Entry 1HMV (X-ray diffraction, 3.20 A resolution); this record covers chains A and B.

# Chain A
Protein: HIV-1 reverse transcriptase (subunit P66)
Source organism: Human immunodeficiency virus 1
Notes: EC 2.7.7.49
UniProtKB: P03366 (POL_HV1B1); residues 1-560 here correspond to UniProt positions 168-727 (UniProt number = residue number + 167)
Chain sequence (560 residues; row label = number of the first residue in the row):
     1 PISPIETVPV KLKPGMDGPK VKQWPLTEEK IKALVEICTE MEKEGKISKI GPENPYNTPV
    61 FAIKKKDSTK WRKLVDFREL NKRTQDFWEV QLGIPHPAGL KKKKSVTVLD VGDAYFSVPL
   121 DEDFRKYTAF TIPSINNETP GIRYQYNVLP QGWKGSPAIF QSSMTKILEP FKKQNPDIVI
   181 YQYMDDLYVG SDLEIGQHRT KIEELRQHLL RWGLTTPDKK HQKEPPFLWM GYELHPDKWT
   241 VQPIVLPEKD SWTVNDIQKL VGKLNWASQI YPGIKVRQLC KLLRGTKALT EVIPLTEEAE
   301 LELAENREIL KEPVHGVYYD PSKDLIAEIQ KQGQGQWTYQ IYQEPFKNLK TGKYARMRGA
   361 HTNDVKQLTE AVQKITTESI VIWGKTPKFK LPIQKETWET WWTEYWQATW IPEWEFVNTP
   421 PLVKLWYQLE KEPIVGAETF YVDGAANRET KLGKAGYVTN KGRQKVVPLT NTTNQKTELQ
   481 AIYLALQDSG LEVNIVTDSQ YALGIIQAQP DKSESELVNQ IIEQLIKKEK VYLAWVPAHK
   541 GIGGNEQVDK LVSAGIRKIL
Unresolved in the structure: 64-74, 134-140, 555-560
Bound ions: Mg2+: Asp-443, Glu-478, Asp-498

# Chain B
Protein: HIV-1 reverse transcriptase (subunit P51)
Source organism: Human immunodeficiency virus 1
Notes: EC 2.7.7.49
UniProtKB: P03366 (POL_HV1B1); residues 1-440 here correspond to UniProt positions 168-607 (UniProt number = residue number + 167)
Chain sequence (440 residues; each row starts with the number of its first residue):
     1 PISPIETVPV KLKPGMDGPK VKQWPLTEEK IKALVEICTE MEKEGKISKI GPENPYNTPV
    61 FAIKKKDSTK WRKLVDFREL NKRTQDFWEV QLGIPHPAGL KKKKSVTVLD VGDAYFSVPL
   121 DEDFRKYTAF TIPSINNETP GIRYQYNVLP QGWKGSPAIF QSSMTKILEP FKKQNPDIVI
   181 YQYMDDLYVG SDLEIGQHRT KIEELRQHLL RWGLTTPDKK HQKEPPFLWM GYELHPDKWT
   241 VQPIVLPEKD SWTVNDIQKL VGKLNWASQI YPGIKVRQLC KLLRGTKALT EVIPLTEEAE
   301 LELAENREIL KEPVHGVYYD PSKDLIAEIQ KQGQGQWTYQ IYQEPFKNLK TGKYARMRGA
   361 HTNDVKQLTE AVQKITTESI VIWGKTPKFK LPIQKETWET WWTEYWQATW IPEWEFVNTP
   421 PLVKLWYQLE KEPIVGAETF
Unresolved in the structure: 1-4, 66-70, 212-234, 428-440

# Interface between chain A and chain B
Pairs across the interface - 104 pairs, chain A then chain B:
  Val-8(A) / Glu-53(B)
  Pro-9(A) / Glu-53(B)
  Gln-85(A) / Glu-53(B)  hydrogen bond (side chain-backbone)
  Asp-86(A) / Lys-20(B)  salt bridge
  Asp-86(A) / Pro-55(B)
  Phe-87(A) / Pro-52(B)
  Phe-87(A) / Glu-53(B)
  Trp-88(A) / Val-21(B)
  Trp-88(A) / Lys-22(B)
  Trp-88(A) / Pro-52(B)  hydrogen bond (backbone-backbone)
  Trp-88(A) / Asn-54(B)
  Trp-88(A) / Pro-55(B)
  Trp-88(A) / Asn-57(B)
  Trp-88(A) / Thr-131(B)
  Trp-88(A) / Arg-143(B)
  Val-90(A) / Thr-131(B)
  Val-90(A) / Pro-140(B)
  Val-90(A) / Gly-141(B)  hydrogen bond (backbone-backbone)
  Val-90(A) / Arg-143(B)
  Gln-91(A) / Ser-134(B)
  Gln-91(A) / Thr-139(B)  hydrogen bond (side chain-backbone)
  Gln-91(A) / Pro-140(B)
  Gln-91(A) / Gly-141(B)
  Leu-92(A) / Gln-23(B)
  Leu-92(A) / Pro-25(B)  hydrophobic
  Leu-92(A) / Asn-137(B)  hydrogen bond (backbone-side chain)
  Gly-93(A) / Asn-137(B)  hydrogen bond (backbone-side chain)
  Ile-94(A) / Asn-136(B)
  Ile-94(A) / Asn-137(B)
  Pro-95(A) / Asn-136(B)
  His-96(A) / Asn-136(B)  hydrogen bond (backbone-side chain)
  Gly-99(A) / Asn-136(B)
  Gly-99(A) / Glu-138(B)
  Ala-158(A) / Pro-52(B)
  Gln-161(A) / Pro-140(B)
  Ser-162(A) / Pro-52(B)
  Thr-165(A) / Pro-140(B)
  Tyr-181(A) / Glu-138(B)  hydrogen bond
  Arg-358(A) / Glu-396(B)  salt bridge
  Gln-373(A) / Thr-397(B)  hydrogen bond
  Gln-373(A) / Trp-401(B)
  Thr-376(A) / Trp-401(B)
  Thr-377(A) / Thr-400(B)
  Ile-380(A) / Leu-26(B)
  Ile-380(A) / Thr-27(B)
  Val-381(A) / Pro-25(B)  hydrophobic
  Val-381(A) / Ile-135(B)
  Val-381(A) / Asn-136(B)  hydrogen bond (backbone-backbone)
  Ile-382(A) / Asn-136(B)
  Gly-384(A) / Thr-27(B)
  Gly-384(A) / Glu-28(B)  hydrogen bond (backbone-backbone)
  Gly-384(A) / Glu-29(B)
  Gly-384(A) / Ile-135(B)
  Lys-385(A) / Glu-28(B)
  Lys-385(A) / Glu-29(B)  salt bridge
  Trp-402(A) / Lys-331(B)
  Trp-402(A) / Gly-333(B)
  Tyr-405(A) / Lys-331(B)
  Trp-406(A) / Lys-331(B)
  Trp-406(A) / Asn-418(B)
  Trp-406(A) / Thr-419(B)
  Gln-407(A) / Lys-331(B)  hydrogen bond (backbone-side chain)
  Gln-407(A) / Ile-393(B)
  Gln-407(A) / Gln-394(B)  hydrogen bond
  Gln-407(A) / Val-417(B)  hydrogen bond (side chain-backbone)
  Gln-407(A) / Asn-418(B)  hydrogen bond
  Ala-408(A) / Lys-331(B)
  Ala-408(A) / Trp-337(B)  hydrophobic
  Ala-408(A) / Asp-364(B)
  Ala-408(A) / Pro-392(B)  hydrogen bond (backbone-backbone)
  Ala-408(A) / Ile-393(B)
  Thr-409(A) / Asp-364(B)  hydrogen bond (backbone-side chain)
  Trp-410(A) / Asn-363(B)
  Trp-410(A) / Trp-401(B)
  Pro-412(A) / Trp-401(B)  hydrophobic
  Pro-433(A) / Asn-255(B)
  Ile-434(A) / Thr-290(B)
  Val-435(A) / Thr-290(B)
  Thr-439(A) / Ala-288(B)
  Thr-439(A) / Leu-289(B)
  Tyr-441(A) / Gln-258(B)
  Tyr-441(A) / Lys-287(B)  hydrogen bond (side chain-backbone)
  Val-458(A) / Thr-286(B)
  Thr-459(A) / Thr-286(B)
  Asn-460(A) / Thr-286(B)
  Asn-460(A) / Ala-288(B)
  Asn-494(A) / Leu-289(B)
  Tyr-532(A) / Asn-255(B)  hydrogen bond
  Tyr-532(A) / Leu-289(B)  hydrophobic
  Val-536(A) / Gln-258(B)
  Pro-537(A) / Gly-262(B)
  Lys-540(A) / Val-261(B)  hydrogen bond (side chain-backbone)
  Lys-540(A) / Gly-262(B)
  Lys-540(A) / Asn-265(B)
  Lys-540(A) / Val-276(B)
  Lys-540(A) / Cys-280(B)
  Ile-542(A) / Gln-258(B)
  Ile-542(A) / Leu-283(B)  hydrophobic
  Gly-543(A) / Leu-283(B)
  Gly-543(A) / Gly-285(B)
  Gly-544(A) / Gly-285(B)  hydrogen bond (backbone-backbone)
  Gly-544(A) / Thr-286(B)
  Gln-547(A) / Gly-285(B)  hydrogen bond (side chain-backbone)
  Gln-547(A) / Thr-286(B)  hydrogen bond
Interface residues without a listed pair, chain A (62 interface residues in all): Leu-100, Arg-356, Trp-383, Thr-386, Gly-436, Val-496, Gln-500, Trp-535, Gly-541
Interface residues without a listed pair, chain B (59 interface residues in all): Tyr-56, Val-254, Arg-284, Val-365, Tyr-405, Pro-421

# In short
62 residues of chain A face 59 of chain B across their interface, with 23 hydrogen bonds and 3 salt bridges.
Polar contacts include Asp-86(A)/Lys-20(B), Arg-358(A)/Glu-396(B) and Lys-385(A)/Glu-29(B). The Mg2+ site is
built by Asp-443(A), Glu-478(A) and Asp-498(A).
Chain A is HIV-1 reverse transcriptase (subunit P66) and chain B is HIV-1 reverse transcriptase (subunit P51),
both from Human immunodeficiency virus 1; the structure, The structure of unliganded reverse transcriptase
from the human immunodeficiency virus type 1, was determined by X-ray diffraction.
